4H8K - chains A and C of the 4 polymer chains in the assembly; structure by X-ray diffraction, 2.30 A resolution.

Chain A:
Name: Ribonuclease H
Source organism: uncultured organism
Notes: EC 3.1.26.4
UniProt: E0X767 (E0X767_9ZZZZ); residues 1-140 here = UniProt positions 1-140
Amino-acid sequence (140 residues; row label = number of the first residue in the row):
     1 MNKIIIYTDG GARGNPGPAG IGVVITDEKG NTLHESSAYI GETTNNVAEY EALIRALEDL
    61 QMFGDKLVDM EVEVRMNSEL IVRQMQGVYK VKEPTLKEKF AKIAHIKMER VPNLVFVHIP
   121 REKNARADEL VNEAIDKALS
Not modelled in the structure: 1-2
Differences from the reference sequence: engineered mutation Asn77 (Asp in E0X767)

Chain C:
Molecule: 14-nt RNA strand
Sequence (14 nucleotides; each row starts with the number of its first residue):
     1 CGACACCUGA UUCC

How chain A and chain C interact:
Residue-residue contacts - 21 pairs, chain A then chain C:
  Gly10(A) with C6(C), sugar contact
  Gly11(A) with C6(C), phosphate contact; C7(C), phosphate contact
  Ala12(A) with C6(C), hydrogen bond to the sugar; C7(C), phosphate contact
  Arg13(A) with C7(C), phosphate contact; U8(C), phosphate contact
  Gly14(A) with C7(C), hydrogen bond to the sugar
  Asn15(A) with C6(C), sugar contact; C7(C), sugar contact
  Asn45(A) with A5(C), hydrogen bond to the base; C6(C), sugar contact
  Glu49(A) with A5(C), sugar contact
  Asn77(A) with A5(C), phosphate contact
  Ser78(A) with C4(C), sugar contact
  Glu79(A) with A3(C), hydrogen bond to the sugar; C4(C), hydrogen bond to the sugar
  Arg83(A) with A3(C), sugar contact
  His118(A) with C4(C), sugar contact
  Arg121(A) with A5(C), phosphate contact; C6(C), salt bridge to the phosphate
Other interface residues (no listed pair), chain A (16 interface residues in all): Asp9, Tyr89

In short:
The interface between chain A and chain C involves 16 residues on one side and 6 on the other; the contacts
include 5 hydrogen bonds and 1 salt bridge. Polar contacts include Asn45(A)-A5(C), Ala12(A)-C6(C) and
Gly14(A)-C7(C).
Chain A is Ribonuclease H (uncultured organism) and chain C is a 14-nt RNA strand; the structure, Crystal
structure of LC11-RNase H1 in complex with RNA/DNA hybrid, was determined by X-ray diffraction.
